4QW9 - chains A and C of the 3 polymer chains in the assembly; structure by X-ray diffraction, 2.40 A resolution.

== Chain A ==
Protein: DNA polymerase IV
From: Sulfolobus solfataricus
Notes: EC 2.7.7.7; fragment: Dpo4
UniProtKB: Q97W02 (DPO4_SULSO); numbering as in UniProt (aligned over 1-341)
Sequence (349 residues; each row starts with the number of its first residue):
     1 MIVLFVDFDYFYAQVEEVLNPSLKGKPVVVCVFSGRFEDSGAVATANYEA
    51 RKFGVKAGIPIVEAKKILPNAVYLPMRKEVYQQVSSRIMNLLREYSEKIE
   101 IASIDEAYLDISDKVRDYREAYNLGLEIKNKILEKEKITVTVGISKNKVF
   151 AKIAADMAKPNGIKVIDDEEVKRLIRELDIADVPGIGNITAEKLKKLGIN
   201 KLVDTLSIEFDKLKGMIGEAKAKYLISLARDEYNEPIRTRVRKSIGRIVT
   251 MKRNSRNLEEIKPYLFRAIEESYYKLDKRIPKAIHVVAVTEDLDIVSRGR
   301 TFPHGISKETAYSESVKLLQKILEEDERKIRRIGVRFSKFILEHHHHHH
Disordered / not traced: 342-349
Sequence notes: expression tag (342-349)
UniProt features mapped onto this chain:
  - active site: Glu106
  - binding site (Mg(2+)): Asp7, Asp105
  - site: Tyr12 (Substrate discrimination)
  - mutagenesis: Asp105 to Glu106 (Loss of function)
Metal / ion sites: Ca2+ site 1: Asp7, Asp105, Glu106 (together with dCTP analog); Ca2+ site 2: Asp7, Phe8, Asp105 (together with dCTP analog); Ca2+ site 3 near Ala181 (its only coordinating residue here)
Small-molecule neighbours: dCTP analog (0G4; [[[[(2R,5S)-5-(4-azanyl-5-fluoranyl-2-oxidanylidene-pyrimidin-1-yl)-1,3-oxathiolan-2-yl]methoxy-oxidanyl-phosphoryl]oxy -oxidanyl-phosphoryl]amino]phosphonic acid): Asp7, Phe8, Asp9, Tyr10, Phe11, Tyr12, Ala44, Thr45, Ala46, Arg51, Ala57, Gly58, Ile104, Asp105, Glu106, Lys159
Reported in the primary citation:
  - binding site for dCTP analog: Tyr12, Arg51, Lys159

== Chain C ==
Molecule: 13-nt DNA strand
Sequence (13 nucleotides; numbered 1 to 13; the number before each row is that of its first residue):
     1 GGCTACAGGACTC

== How chain A and chain C interact ==
Residue-residue contacts (25):
  Ser103(A) - DC13(C)  hydrogen bond to the phosphate
  Asp105(A) - DC13(C)  phosphate contact
  Glu106(A) - DC13(C)  sugar contact
  Lys152(A) - DC13(C)  salt bridge to the phosphate
  Pro184(A) - DT12(C)  phosphate contact
  Gly185(A) - DC11(C)  phosphate contact
  Gly185(A) - DT12(C)  hydrogen bond to the phosphate
  Ile186(A) - DC11(C)  phosphate contact
  Ile186(A) - DT12(C)  hydrogen bond to the phosphate
  Gly187(A) - DC11(C)  hydrogen bond to the phosphate
  Gly187(A) - DT12(C)  phosphate contact
  Ile189(A) - DA10(C)  phosphate contact
  Ile189(A) - DC11(C)  hydrogen bond to the phosphate
  Thr190(A) - DA10(C)  hydrogen bond to the phosphate
  Thr190(A) - DC11(C)  hydrogen bond to the phosphate
  Lys221(A) - DC11(C)  sugar contact
  Val296(A) - DG8(C)  phosphate contact
  Ser297(A) - DA7(C)  sugar contact
  Ser297(A) - DG8(C)  hydrogen bond to the phosphate
  Arg298(A) - DA7(C)  salt bridge to the phosphate
  Arg298(A) - DG8(C)  salt bridge to the phosphate
  Gly299(A) - DA7(C)  hydrogen bond to the phosphate
  Arg300(A) - DC6(C)  phosphate contact
  Thr301(A) - DC6(C)  hydrogen bond to the phosphate
  Lys339(A) - DC6(C)  salt bridge to the phosphate
Also at the interface, not in a pair above, chain A (23 interface residues in all): Val183, Asn188, Ala191, Asp294, Ile295
Also at the interface, not in a pair above, chain C (9 interface residues in all): DA5, DG9

== Summary ==
The interface between chain A and chain C involves 23 residues on one side and 9 on the other, with 10
hydrogen bonds and 4 salt bridges. Polar pairs include Ser103(A)-DC13(C), Gly185(A)-DT12(C) and
Ile186(A)-DT12(C). Chain A binds dCTP analog. The paper reports a binding site for dCTP analog at Tyr12(A),
Arg51(A) and Lys159(A).
Chain A is DNA polymerase IV (Sulfolobus solfataricus) and chain C is a 13-nt DNA strand; the structure,
TERNARY CRYSTAL STRUCTURES of A Y-FAMILY DNA POLYMERASE DPO4 FROM SULFOLOBUS SOLFATARICUS IN COMPLEX WITH DNA
..., was determined by X-ray diffraction, deposited together with 4QW8, 4QWA, 4QWB, 4QWC, 4QWD and 4QWE.
